PDB entry 8S5L | electron microscopy, 3.80 A resolution | chains B and C of the 4 polymer chains in the assembly

[Chain B (and C)]
Protein: Cystathionine beta-synthase
Organism: Homo sapiens
Notes: EC 4.2.1.22; chain C of this document is another copy of the same molecule, construct and numbering; everything in this record applies to it too
UniProtKB: P35520 (CBS_HUMAN); residue numbers follow UniProt; this construct covers 1-551
Sequence (552 residues; numbered 0 to 551; the number before each row is that of its first residue; numbering starts at 0):
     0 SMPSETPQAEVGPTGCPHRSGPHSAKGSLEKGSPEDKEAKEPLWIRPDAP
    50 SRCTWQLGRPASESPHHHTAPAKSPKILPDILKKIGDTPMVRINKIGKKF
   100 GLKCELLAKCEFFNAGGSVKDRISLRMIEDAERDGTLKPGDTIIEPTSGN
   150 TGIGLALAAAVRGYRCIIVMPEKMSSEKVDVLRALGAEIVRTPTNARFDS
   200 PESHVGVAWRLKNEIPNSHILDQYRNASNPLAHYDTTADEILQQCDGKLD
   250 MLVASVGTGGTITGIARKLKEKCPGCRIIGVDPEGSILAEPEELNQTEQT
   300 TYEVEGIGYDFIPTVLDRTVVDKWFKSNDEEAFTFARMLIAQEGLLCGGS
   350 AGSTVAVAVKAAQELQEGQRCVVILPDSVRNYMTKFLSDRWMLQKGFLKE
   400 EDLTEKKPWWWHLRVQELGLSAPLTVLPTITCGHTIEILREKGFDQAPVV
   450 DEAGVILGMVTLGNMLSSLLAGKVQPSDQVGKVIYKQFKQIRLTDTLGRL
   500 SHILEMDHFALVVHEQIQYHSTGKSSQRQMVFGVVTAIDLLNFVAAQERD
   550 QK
Not modelled in the structure: 0-41, 549-551
Sequence notes: expression tag (0)
UniProt features mapped onto this chain:
  - binding site (heme): Cys-52, His-65
  - binding site (pyridoxal 5'-phosphate): Asn-149, Gly-256 to Thr-260, Ser-349
  - modified residue: Ser-27 (Phosphoserine), Lys-119 (N6-(pyridoxal phosphate)lysine), Ser-199 (Phosphoserine)
  - cross-link: Lys-211 (Glycyl lysine isopeptide (Lys-Gly) (interchain with G-Cter in SUMO))
Bound ions: heme Fe near His-65 (its only coordinating residue here)
Small-molecule neighbours:
  - heme (HEM): Pro-49, Ser-50, Arg-51, Cys-52, Thr-53, Trp-54, Arg-58, Pro-59, Glu-62, Ser-63, Pro-64, His-65, Arg-224, Ala-226, Pro-229, Leu-230, Tyr-233, Gly-263, Arg-266, Thr-313, Val-314
  - pyridoxal phosphate (PLP): Val-118, Lys-119, Asn-149, Thr-150, Asn-228, His-232, Ser-254, Val-255, Gly-256, Thr-257, Gly-258, Gly-259, Thr-260, Gly-305, Ile-306, Ser-349, Pro-375, Asp-376, Tyr-381

[How chain B and chain C interact]
Pairs across the interface (62; chain B residue first):
  Gln-415(B) with Gln-415(C), hydrogen bond (backbone-side chain); Leu-417(C)
  Glu-416(B) with Gln-415(C); Glu-416(C)
  Leu-417(B) with Gln-415(C), hydrogen bond (backbone-side chain)
  Ala-421(B) with His-513(C); Gln-515(C), hydrogen bond (backbone-side chain)
  Pro-422(B) with Glu-514(C); Gln-515(C); Ile-516(C)
  Leu-423(B) with Ile-516(C); Tyr-518(C), hydrophobic
  Thr-424(B) with Gln-515(C); Ile-516(C), hydrogen bond (backbone-backbone); Gln-517(C); Tyr-518(C)
  Val-425(B) with Tyr-518(C)
  Leu-426(B) with Gln-517(C); Tyr-518(C), hydrogen bond (backbone-backbone); His-519(C)
  Ile-429(B) with Tyr-518(C); His-519(C)
  His-433(B) with Ser-520(C); Thr-521(C)
  Glu-436(B) with Thr-521(C), hydrogen bond
  Ile-437(B) with Tyr-518(C), hydrophobic; Thr-521(C)
  Lys-441(B) with Tyr-518(C), hydrogen bond
  Val-449(B) with Gln-517(C), hydrogen bond (backbone-side chain)
  Asp-450(B) with Gln-517(C), hydrogen bond (backbone-side chain)
  His-513(B) with Ala-421(C); Met-529(C)
  Glu-514(B) with Pro-422(C)
  Gln-515(B) with Ala-421(C), hydrogen bond (side chain-backbone); Pro-422(C); Thr-424(C); Met-529(C); Val-530(C), hydrogen bond (side chain-backbone)
  Ile-516(B) with Pro-422(C); Leu-423(C); Thr-424(C), hydrogen bond (backbone-backbone)
  Gln-517(B) with Thr-424(C); Leu-426(C); Glu-451(C)
  Tyr-518(B) with Leu-423(C), hydrophobic; Thr-424(C); Val-425(C); Leu-426(C), hydrogen bond (backbone-backbone); Ile-429(C); Ile-437(C), hydrophobic; Lys-441(C), hydrogen bond
  His-519(B) with Leu-426(C); Ile-429(C)
  Ser-520(B) with His-433(C)
  Thr-521(B) with His-433(C); Glu-436(C), hydrogen bond; Ile-437(C)
  Met-529(B) with His-513(C); Gln-515(C)
  Val-530(B) with Gln-515(C), hydrogen bond (backbone-side chain)
  Phe-531(B) with Met-529(C), hydrophobic; Phe-531(C), hydrophobic
Other interface residues (no listed pair), chain B (31 interface residues in all): Leu-419, Glu-451, Arg-527
Other interface residues (no listed pair), chain C (29 interface residues in all): Val-449, Asp-450

[In short]
The interface between chain B and chain C involves 31 residues on one side and 29 on the other, with 16
hydrogen bonds. Polar pairs include Gln-415(B)/Gln-415(C), Leu-417(B)/Gln-415(C) and Ala-421(B)/Gln-515(C).
Ligands of chain B: heme and pyridoxal phosphate.
Both chains are Cystathionine beta-synthase (Homo sapiens). Entry 8S5L (Full-length human cystathionine
beta-synthase, basal state, partially degraded tetramer) was determined by electron microscopy, deposited
together with 8S5H, 8S5I, 8S5J, 8S5K and 8S5M.
